PDB entry 6D5F | electron microscopy, 3.70 A resolution | chains d and 1 of the 54 polymer chains in the assembly

# Chain d
Name: Fimbrial protein
Source organism: Sulfolobus filamentous virus 1
Chain sequence (137 residues; each row starts with the number of its first residue):
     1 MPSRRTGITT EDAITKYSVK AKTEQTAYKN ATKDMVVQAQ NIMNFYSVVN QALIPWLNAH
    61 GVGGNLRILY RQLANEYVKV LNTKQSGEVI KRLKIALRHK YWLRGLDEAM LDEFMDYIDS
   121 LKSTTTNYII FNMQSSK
Unresolved in the structure: 1-3, 135-137
Reported in the primary citation:
  - binding site for the 336-nt DNA strand (chain 1): Lys20

# Chain 1
Molecule: 336-nt DNA strand
Source organism: Sulfolobus filamentous virus 1
Sequence (336 nucleotides; numbered 1 to 336; the number before each row is that of its first residue):
     1 TATATATATA TATATATATA TATATATATA TATATATATA TATATATATA TATATATATA
    61 TATATATATA TATATATATA TATATATATA TATATATATA TATATATATA TATATATATA
   121 TATATATATA TATATATATA TATATATATA TATATATATA TATATATATA TATATATATA
   181 TATATATATA TATATATATA TATATATATA TATATATATA TATATATATA TATATATATA
   241 TATATATATA TATATATATA TATATATATA TATATATATA TATATATATA TATATATATA
   301 TATATATATA TATATATATA TATATATATA TATATA

# How chain d and chain 1 interact
Contacting residue pairs (40; chain d residue first):
  Thr6(d) - DT155(1)  phosphate contact
  Thr6(d) - DA156(1)  hydrogen bond to the phosphate
  Gly7(d) - DT155(1)  phosphate contact
  Ile8(d) - DA154(1)  phosphate contact
  Ile8(d) - DT155(1)  phosphate contact
  Ala13(d) - DT153(1)  phosphate contact
  Lys16(d) - DA154(1)  salt bridge to the phosphate
  Tyr17(d) - DA152(1)  base contact
  Lys20(d) - DA152(1)  hydrogen bond to the phosphate
  Lys20(d) - DT153(1)  salt bridge to the phosphate
  Glu24(d) - DT151(1)  sugar contact
  Glu24(d) - DA152(1)  sugar contact
  Ala27(d) - DT151(1)  phosphate contact
  Tyr28(d) - DA150(1)  base contact
  Tyr28(d) - DT151(1)  sugar contact
  Ala31(d) - DA150(1)  phosphate contact
  Ala31(d) - DT151(1)  sugar contact
  Asp34(d) - DA150(1)  phosphate contact
  Met35(d) - DT149(1)  base contact
  Met35(d) - DA150(1)  sugar contact
  Gln38(d) - DT149(1)  sugar contact
  Gln38(d) - DA150(1)  phosphate contact
  Asn41(d) - DA148(1)  phosphate contact
  Asn41(d) - DT149(1)  phosphate contact
  Ile42(d) - DA148(1)  base contact
  Phe45(d) - DT147(1)  sugar contact
  Tyr46(d) - DT147(1)  hydrogen bond to the base
  Ile68(d) - DT145(1)  base contact
  Gln72(d) - DT145(1)  hydrogen bond to the base
  Gln72(d) - DA146(1)  sugar contact
  Asn75(d) - DA146(1)  base contact
  Asn75(d) - DT147(1)  phosphate contact
  Glu76(d) - DA146(1)  phosphate contact
  Glu76(d) - DT147(1)  phosphate contact
  Lys79(d) - DT147(1)  salt bridge to the phosphate
  Asn82(d) - DA148(1)  phosphate contact
  Tyr101(d) - DA146(1)  phosphate contact
  Arg104(d) - DT145(1)  hydrogen bond to the phosphate
  Arg104(d) - DA146(1)  salt bridge to the phosphate
  Thr125(d) - DA148(1)  phosphate contact
Interface residues without a listed pair, chain d (31 interface residues in all): Arg4, Arg5, Ala39, Lys100
Interface residues without a listed pair, chain 1 (13 interface residues in all): DT157

# In short
31 residues of chain d and 13 residues of chain 1 are in contact; the contacts include 5 hydrogen bonds and 4
salt bridges. Among the polar pairs are Tyr46(d)-DT147(1), Gln72(d)-DT145(1) and Thr6(d)-DA156(1). The paper
reports a binding site for the 336-nt DNA strand (chain 1) at Lys20(d).
Chain d is Fimbrial protein and chain 1 is a 336-nt DNA strand, both from Sulfolobus filamentous virus 1; the
structure, Cryo-EM reconstruction of membrane-enveloped filamentous virus SFV1 (Sulfolobus filamentous virus
1), was determined by electron microscopy.
